3LOX - chains A and C of the 4 polymer chains in the assembly; structure by X-ray diffraction, 2.65 A resolution.

== Chain A (and C) ==
Protein: HCV NS3 Protease
From: Hepatitis C virus subtype 1a
Notes: chain C of this document is another copy of the same molecule, construct and numbering; everything in this record applies to it too
UniProtKB: Q9ELS8 (Q9ELS8_9HEPC); residues 1-181 here correspond to UniProt positions 1027-1207 (UniProt number = residue number + 1026)
Amino-acid sequence (200 residues; numbered -10 to 189; the number before each row is that of its first residue; numbers below 1 keep their minus sign (Met-10 is residue -10)):
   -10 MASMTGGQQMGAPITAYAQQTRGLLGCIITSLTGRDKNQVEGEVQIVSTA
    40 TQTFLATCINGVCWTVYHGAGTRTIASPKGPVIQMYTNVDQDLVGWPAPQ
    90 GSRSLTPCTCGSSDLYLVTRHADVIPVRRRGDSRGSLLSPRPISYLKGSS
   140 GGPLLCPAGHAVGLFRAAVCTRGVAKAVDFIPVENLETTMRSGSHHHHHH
Not modelled in the structure: -10 to 0, 182-189 (chain C: -10 to 28, 180-189)
Covalently attached groups: beta-mercaptoethanol (BME) linked to Cys16; Boceprevir derivative, bound form (MCX) linked to Ser139
Sequence notes: expression tag (-10 to 0, 182-189); conflict Arg119 (Gln1145 in Q9ELS8)
Metal / ion sites: Zn2+: Cys97, Cys99, Cys145
Residues lining bound ligands: Boceprevir derivative, bound form (MCX; (1R,2S,5S)-N-[(2S,3R)-4-amino-1-cyclobutyl-3-hydroxy-4-oxobutan-2-yl]-6,6-dimethyl-3-{3-methyl-N-[(1-methylcyclohexyl)c arbamoyl]-L-valyl}-3-azabicyclo[3.1.0]hexane-2-carboxamide): Gln41, Thr42, Phe43, Val55, His57, Arg123, Ile132, Leu135, Lys136, Gly137, Ser138, Phe154, Arg155, Ala156, Ala157, Val158, Asp168

== Interface between chain A and chain C ==
Contacting residue pairs (20):
  Ala1(A) - Tyr105(C)
  Ala1(A) - Val113(C)  hydrophobic
  Pro2(A) - Tyr105(C)
  Pro2(A) - Val113(C)
  Pro2(A) - Leu144(C)  hydrophobic
  Pro2(A) - Cys145(C)
  Pro2(A) - Pro146(C)
  Pro2(A) - Gly148(C)
  Ile3(A) - Pro146(C)  hydrogen bond (backbone-backbone)
  Ile3(A) - Ala147(C)
  Ile3(A) - Gly148(C)  hydrogen bond (backbone-backbone)
  Tyr105(A) - Cys99(C)
  Tyr105(A) - Pro146(C)
  Tyr105(A) - Ala147(C)  hydrophobic
  Val113(A) - Ala147(C)
  Val113(A) - His149(C)  hydrogen bond (backbone-side chain)
  Pro115(A) - Cys99(C)  hydrophobic
  Leu127(A) - Thr98(C)
  Leu127(A) - Cys99(C)  hydrophobic
  Ser128(A) - Thr98(C)
Also at the interface, not in a pair above, chain A (10 interface residues in all): Thr4, Pro146

== Overview ==
The chain A/chain C interface involves 10 residues from each chain, with 3 hydrogen bonds. Polar pairs include
Val113(A)-His149(C), Ile3(A)-Pro146(C) and Ile3(A)-Gly148(C). Covalently linked Boceprevir derivative, bound
form: at Ser139(A). The Zn2+ site is built by Cys97(A), Cys99(A) and Cys145(A).
Chain A and chain C are both HCV NS3 Protease (Hepatitis C virus subtype 1a); the structure, HCV NS3-4a
protease domain with a ketoamide inhibitor derivative of Boceprevir bound, was determined by X-ray
diffraction.
